PDB entry 6DPU | electron microscopy, 3.10 A resolution | chains B and D of the 12 polymer chains in the assembly

[Chain B (and D)]
Name: Tubulin beta chain
From: Sus scrofa
Notes: chain D of this document is another copy of the same molecule, construct and numbering; everything in this record applies to it too
UniProtKB: P02554 (TBB_PIG); the author numbering skips numbers that UniProt does not, so the offset changes along the chain: 1-44 = UniProt 1-44; 47-360 = UniProt 45-358; 369-455 = UniProt 359-445
Sequence (445 residues; numbered 1 to 455; 10 numbers in that range are skipped by the numbering (no residue carries them; nothing is unmodelled there); the number before each row is that of its first residue):
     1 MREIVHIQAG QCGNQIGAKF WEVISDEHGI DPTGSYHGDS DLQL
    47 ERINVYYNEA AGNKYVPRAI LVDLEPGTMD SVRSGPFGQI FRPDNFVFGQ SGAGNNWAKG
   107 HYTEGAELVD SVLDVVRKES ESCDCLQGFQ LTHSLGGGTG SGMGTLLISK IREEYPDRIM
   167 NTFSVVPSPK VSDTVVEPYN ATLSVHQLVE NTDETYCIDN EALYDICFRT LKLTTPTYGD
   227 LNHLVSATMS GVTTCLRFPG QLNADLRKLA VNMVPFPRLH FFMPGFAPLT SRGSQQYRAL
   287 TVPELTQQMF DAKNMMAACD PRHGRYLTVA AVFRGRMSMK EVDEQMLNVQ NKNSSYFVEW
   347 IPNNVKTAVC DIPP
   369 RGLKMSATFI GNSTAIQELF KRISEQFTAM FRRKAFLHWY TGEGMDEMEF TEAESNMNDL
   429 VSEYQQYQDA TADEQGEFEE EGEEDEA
Not modelled in the structure: 438-455
UniProt features mapped onto this chain:
  - motif: M1 to I4 (MREI motif)
  - binding site (GTP): Q11, E71, S140, G144, T145, G146, N206, N228
  - binding site (Mg(2+)): E71
  - modified residue: S40 (Phosphoserine), K60 (N6-acetyllysine), S174 (Phosphoserine), T287 (Phosphothreonine), T292 (Phosphothreonine), R320 (Omega-N-methylarginine), E448 (5-glutamyl polyglutamate)
  - cross-link (Glycyl lysine isopeptide (Lys-Gly)): K60 (interchain with G-Cter in ubiquitin), K326 (interchain with G-Cter in ubiquitin)
Ligand contacts:
  - phosphomethylphosphonic acid guanylate ester (G2P): G10, Q11, C12, Q15, I16, G98, A99, G100, N101, N102, S140, G143, G144, T145, G146, V171, D179, E183, N206, L209, Y224, L227, N228
  - GTP (guanosine-5'-triphosphate): Q247, L248, K254

[How chain B and chain D interact]
Contacting residue pairs (11; chain B residue first):
  K218(B) - D90(D)  salt bridge
  S280(B) - D90(D)  hydrogen bond
  Q282(B) - A56(D)
  Y283(B) - V62(D)  hydrophobic
  Y283(B) - Q85(D)  hydrogen bond (side chain-backbone)
  Y283(B) - R88(D)  hydrogen bond (backbone-side chain)
  Y283(B) - P89(D)
  R284(B) - A56(D)
  R284(B) - A57(D)  hydrogen bond (backbone-backbone)
  Q293(B) - K124(D)
  K338(B) - E127(D)  salt bridge
Other interface residues (no listed pair), chain B (9 interface residues in all): A285, L286
Other interface residues (no listed pair), chain D (12 interface residues in all): E55, I86, F87

[In short]
Chain B and chain D form an interface of 9 and 12 residues respectively; the contacts include 4 hydrogen bonds
and 2 salt bridges. Polar pairs include K218(B)-D90(D), K338(B)-E127(D) and S280(B)-D90(D). Chain B binds
phosphomethylphosphonic acid guanylate ester and GTP.
Both chains are Tubulin beta chain (Sus scrofa). Entry 6DPU (Undecorated GMPCPP microtubule) was determined by
electron microscopy together with 6DPV and 6DPW from the same study.
